PDB entry 3BU3 | X-ray diffraction, 1.65 A resolution | chains A and B

Chain A:
Molecule: insulin receptor subunit beta
From: Homo sapiens
Notes: EC 2.7.10.1; fragment: protein kinase
UniProtKB: P06213 (INSR_HUMAN); residues 978-1283 here correspond to UniProt positions 1005-1310 (UniProt number = residue number + 27)
Sequence (306 residues; row label = number of the first residue in the row):
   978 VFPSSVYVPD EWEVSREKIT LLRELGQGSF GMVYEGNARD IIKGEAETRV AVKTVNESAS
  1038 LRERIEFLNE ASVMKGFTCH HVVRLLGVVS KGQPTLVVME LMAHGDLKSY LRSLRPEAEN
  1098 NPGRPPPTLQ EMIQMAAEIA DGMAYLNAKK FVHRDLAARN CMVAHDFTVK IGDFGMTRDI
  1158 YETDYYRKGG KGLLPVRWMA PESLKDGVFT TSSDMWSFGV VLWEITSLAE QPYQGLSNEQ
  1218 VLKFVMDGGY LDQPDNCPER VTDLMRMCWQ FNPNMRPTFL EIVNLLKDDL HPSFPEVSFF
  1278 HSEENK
Disordered / not traced: 978-986
Differences from the reference sequence: engineered mutation Ser981 (Cys1008 in P06213); variant Asn1251 (Lys1278 in P06213)
Modified positions: Tyr1158 (o-phosphotyrosine; PTR); Tyr1162 (o-phosphotyrosine; PTR); Tyr1163 (o-phosphotyrosine; PTR)
Swiss-Prot annotation at these positions:
  - active site: Asp1132 (Proton donor/acceptor)
  - binding site (ATP): Ser1006, Lys1030, Glu1077 to Asp1083, Arg1136, Asn1137, Asp1150
  - modified residue: Tyr984 (Phosphotyrosine), Cys1056 (S-nitrosocysteine), Tyr1158 (Phosphotyrosine), Tyr1162 (Phosphotyrosine), Tyr1163 (Phosphotyrosine)
  - cross-link: Lys1052 (Glycyl lysine isopeptide (Lys-Gly) (interchain with G-Cter in ubiquitin))

Chain B:
Molecule: Insulin receptor substrate 2
UniProtKB: P81122 (IRS2_MOUSE); numbering as in UniProt (aligned over 620-634)
Sequence (15 residues; each row starts with the number of its first residue):
   620 AYNPYPEDYG DIEIG
Disordered / not traced: 620

Chain A / chain B interface:
Contacting residue pairs (54):
  Leu1002(A) with Tyr621(B), hydrophobic
  Gly1003(A) with Tyr621(B)
  Gln1004(A) with Tyr621(B); Pro623(B)
  Val1010(A) with Tyr621(B), hydrophobic
  Ala1028(A) with Tyr621(B)
  Glu1077(A) with Tyr621(B)
  Leu1078(A) with Tyr621(B)
  Met1079(A) with Tyr621(B), hydrogen bond (backbone-side chain)
  Asp1083(A) with Asn622(B), hydrogen bond (side chain-backbone); Tyr624(B)
  Lys1085(A) with Tyr624(B); Asp627(B), salt bridge
  Ser1086(A) with Asn622(B), hydrogen bond; Tyr624(B), hydrogen bond
  Arg1089(A) with Tyr624(B)
  Asp1132(A) with Tyr628(B), hydrogen bond
  Arg1136(A) with Tyr624(B); Asp627(B), salt bridge; Tyr628(B), hydrogen bond
  Asn1137(A) with Tyr628(B)
  Lys1165(A) with Ile633(B)
  Gly1166(A) with Ile633(B)
  Gly1167(A) with Ile631(B); Glu632(B); Ile633(B), hydrogen bond (backbone-backbone)
  Lys1168(A) with Ile631(B)
  Gly1169(A) with Gly629(B); Asp630(B); Ile631(B), hydrogen bond (backbone-backbone)
  Leu1170(A) with Tyr628(B), hydrophobic; Gly629(B); Asp630(B)
  Leu1171(A) with Tyr628(B); Gly629(B), hydrogen bond (backbone-backbone); Ile633(B), hydrophobic
  Pro1172(A) with Asp627(B); Tyr628(B)
  Val1173(A) with Ile631(B), hydrophobic
  Trp1175(A) with Asp627(B)
  Met1176(A) with Ile633(B), hydrophobic
  Ser1180(A) with Ile633(B)
  Leu1181(A) with Ile631(B), hydrophobic; Ile633(B); Gly634(B), hydrogen bond (backbone-backbone)
  Lys1182(A) with Gly634(B), hydrogen bond (backbone-backbone)
  Asp1183(A) with Gly634(B)
  Gly1184(A) with Ile633(B); Gly634(B)
  Phe1186(A) with Ile633(B), hydrophobic
  Gln1208(A) with Glu626(B); Asp627(B), hydrogen bond
  Asn1215(A) with Gly629(B)
  Leu1219(A) with Glu632(B)
Also at the interface, not in a pair above, chain A (36 interface residues in all): Gly1082

In short:
36 residues of chain A face 13 of chain B across their interface; the contacts include 12 hydrogen bonds and 2
salt bridges. Polar pairs include Lys1085(A)-Asp627(B), Arg1136(A)-Asp627(B) and Met1079(A)-Tyr621(B). Curated
annotation (UniProt) lists active-site residue Asp1132(A) and 12 ATP-binding residues on chain A.
Chain A is insulin receptor subunit beta (Homo sapiens) and chain B is Insulin receptor substrate 2; the
structure, Crystal structure of the insulin receptor kinase in complex with IRS2 KRLB peptide, was determined
by X-ray diffraction, deposited together with 3BU5 and 3BU6.
